Entry 7XI3 (X-ray diffraction, 4.27 A resolution (low resolution: residue-level contacts below are approximate; hydrogen-bond / salt-bridge calls are withheld)); this record covers chains A and C of the 4 polymer chains in the assembly.

# Chain A
Molecule: Aryl hydrocarbon receptor nuclear translocator 2
From: Mus musculus
Notes: fragment: arnt2
Chain sequence (390 residues; each row starts with the number of its first residue):
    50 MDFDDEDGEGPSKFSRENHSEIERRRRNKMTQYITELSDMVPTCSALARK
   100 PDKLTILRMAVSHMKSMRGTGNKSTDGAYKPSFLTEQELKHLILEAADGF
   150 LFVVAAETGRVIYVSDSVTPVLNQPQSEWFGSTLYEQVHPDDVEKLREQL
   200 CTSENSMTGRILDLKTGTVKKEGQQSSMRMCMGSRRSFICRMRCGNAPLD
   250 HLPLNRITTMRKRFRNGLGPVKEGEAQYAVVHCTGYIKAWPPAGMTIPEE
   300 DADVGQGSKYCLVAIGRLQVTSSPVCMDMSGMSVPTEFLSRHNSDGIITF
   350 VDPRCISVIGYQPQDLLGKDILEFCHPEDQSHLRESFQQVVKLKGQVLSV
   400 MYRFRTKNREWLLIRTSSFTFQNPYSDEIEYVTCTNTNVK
Not modelled in the structure: 50-60, 119-128, 205-230, 246-274, 291-305, 322-333

# Chain C
Molecule: 16-nt DNA strand
From: Mus musculus
Sequence (16 nucleotides; each row starts with the number of its first residue):
     1 GGAGGTCGTGAGTGAT

# Chain A / chain C interface
Residue-residue contacts - 15 pairs, chain A then chain C:
  Arg65(A) - DT9(C)
  Arg65(A) - DG10(C)
  His68(A) - DT9(C)
  His68(A) - DG10(C)
  His68(A) - DA11(C)
  Ser69(A) - DG8(C)
  Ser69(A) - DT9(C)
  Glu72(A) - DT9(C)
  Arg73(A) - DG8(C)
  Arg76(A) - DC7(C)
  Arg76(A) - DG8(C)
  Thr80(A) - DT6(C)
  Asp101(A) - DG4(C)
  Asp101(A) - DG5(C)
  Lys102(A) - DG5(C)
Interface residues without a listed pair, chain A (10 interface residues in all): Pro100

# Summary
The interface between chain A and chain C involves 10 residues on one side and 8 on the other.
Chain A is Aryl hydrocarbon receptor nuclear translocator 2 and chain C is a 16-nt DNA strand, both from Mus
musculus; the structure, Crystal Structure of the NPAS4-ARNT2 heterodimer in complex with DNA, was determined
by X-ray diffraction together with 7XHV and 7XI4 from the same study.
